Entry 8HWG (electron microscopy, 3.00 A resolution); this record covers chains A and F of the 7 polymer chains in the assembly.

== Chain A (and F) ==
Molecule: Primase D5
Organism: Monkeypox virus
Notes: chain F of this document is another copy of the same molecule, construct and numbering; everything in this record applies to it too
UniProtKB: Q5IXS3 (Q5IXS3_MONPV); residue numbers follow UniProt; this construct covers 1-785
Chain sequence (785 residues; row label = number of the first residue in the row):
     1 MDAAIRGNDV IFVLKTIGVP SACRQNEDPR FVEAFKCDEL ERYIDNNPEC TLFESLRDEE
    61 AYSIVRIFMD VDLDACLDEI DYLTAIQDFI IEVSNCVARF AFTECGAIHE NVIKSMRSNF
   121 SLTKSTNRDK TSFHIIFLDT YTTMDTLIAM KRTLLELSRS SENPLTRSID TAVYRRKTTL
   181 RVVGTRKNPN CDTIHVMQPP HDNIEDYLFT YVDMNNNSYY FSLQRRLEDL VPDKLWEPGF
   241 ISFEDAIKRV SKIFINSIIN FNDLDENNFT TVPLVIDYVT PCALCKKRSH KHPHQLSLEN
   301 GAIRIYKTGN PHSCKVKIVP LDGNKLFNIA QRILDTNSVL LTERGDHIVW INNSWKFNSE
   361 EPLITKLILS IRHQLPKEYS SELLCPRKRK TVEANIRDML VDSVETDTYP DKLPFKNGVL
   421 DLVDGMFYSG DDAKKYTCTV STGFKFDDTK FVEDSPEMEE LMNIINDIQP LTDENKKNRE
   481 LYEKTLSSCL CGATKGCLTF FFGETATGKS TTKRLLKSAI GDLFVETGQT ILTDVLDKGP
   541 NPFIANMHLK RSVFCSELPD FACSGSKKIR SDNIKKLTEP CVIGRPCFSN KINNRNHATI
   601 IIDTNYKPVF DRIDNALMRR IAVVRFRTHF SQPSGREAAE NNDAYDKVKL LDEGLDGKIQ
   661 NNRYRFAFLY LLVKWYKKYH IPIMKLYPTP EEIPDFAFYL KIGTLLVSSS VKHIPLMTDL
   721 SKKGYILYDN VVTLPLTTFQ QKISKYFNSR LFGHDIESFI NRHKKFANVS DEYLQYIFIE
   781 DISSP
Not modelled in the structure: 1-322, 692-785 (chain F: 1-322, 581-593, 688-785)
Bound ions: Mg2+: S510 (together with ATP-gamma-S)
Small-molecule neighbours: ATP-gamma-S (AGS; phosphothiophosphoric acid-adenylate ester): I464, D467, I468, E504, T505, A506, T507, G508, K509, S510, T511, R514, N605, F630, L650, L651, D652, L655, D656

== Interface between chain A and chain F ==
Contacting residue pairs (18; chain A residue first):
  N324(A) with L384(F)
  F327(A) with L384(F), hydrophobic
  T391(A) with P386(F)
  N395(A) with P386(F); R389(F), hydrogen bond
  R397(A) with K366(F)
  D398(A) with T365(F); K366(F); L369(F); R389(F), salt bridge
  L400(A) with K366(F), hydrogen bond (backbone-side chain)
  V401(A) with N352(F); K366(F)
  D402(A) with N352(F)
  K575(A) with E557(F), salt bridge
  N590(A) with E360(F)
  R612(A) with E557(F), salt bridge
  D614(A) with E557(F)
Other interface residues (no listed pair), chain A (18 interface residues in all): L341, G345, H347, A394, M399
Other interface residues (no listed pair), chain F (14 interface residues in all): I351, S359, E361, S370, R372

== In short ==
18 residues of chain A face 14 of chain F across their interface; the contacts include 2 hydrogen bonds and 3
salt bridges. Polar pairs include D398(A)-R389(F), K575(A)-E557(F) and R612(A)-E557(F). Bound to chain A:
ATP-gamma-S.
Both chains are Primase D5 (Monkeypox virus). Entry 8HWG (D5 ATPrS-ADP-ssDNA form) was determined by electron
microscopy, deposited together with 8HWA, 8HWB and 8HWF.
